7KRG - chains B and C of the 4 polymer chains in the assembly; structure by X-ray diffraction, 2.04 A resolution.

[Chain B (and C)]
Molecule: NADP-dependent mannitol dehydrogenase
From: Cladosporium herbarum
Notes: EC 1.1.1.138; chain C of this document is another copy of the same molecule, construct and numbering; everything in this record applies to it too
UniProtKB: P0C0Y5 (MTDH_DAVTA); residue numbers follow UniProt; this construct covers 1-267
Chain sequence (270 residues; row label = number of the first residue in the row; numbers below 1 keep their minus sign (Gly-2 is residue -2)):
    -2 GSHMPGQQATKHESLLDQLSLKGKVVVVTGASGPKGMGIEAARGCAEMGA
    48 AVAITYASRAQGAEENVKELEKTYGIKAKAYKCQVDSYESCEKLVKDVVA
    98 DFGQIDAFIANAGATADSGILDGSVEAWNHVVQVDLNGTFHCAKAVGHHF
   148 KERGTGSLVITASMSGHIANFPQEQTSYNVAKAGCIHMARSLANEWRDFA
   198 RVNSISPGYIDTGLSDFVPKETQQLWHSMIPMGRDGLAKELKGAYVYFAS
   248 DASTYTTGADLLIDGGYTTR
Unresolved in the structure: -2 to 2 (chain C: -2 to 1)
Construct notes: expression tag (-2 to 0)
Metal / ion sites: Na+: Arg267 (shared with 1 residue of chain D)
Residues lining bound ligands: NADP (NAP; NADP nicotinamide-adenine-dinucleotide phosphate): Gly27, Ala28, Ser29, Gly30, Gly33, Met34, Tyr53, Ala54, Ser55, Arg56, Cys80, Gln81, Val82, Asp83, Asn108, Ala109, Gly110, Ala111, Val131, Thr158, Ala159, Ser160, Tyr175, Lys179, Pro204, Gly205, Tyr206, Ile207, Thr209, Leu211
Swiss-Prot annotation at these positions:
  - active site: Ser160 (Proton donor), Tyr175 (Proton acceptor), Lys179 (Lowers pKa of active site Tyr)
  - binding site (NADP(+)): Asn108, Lys141, Tyr175, Lys179, Ile207, Thr209

[Chain B / chain C interface]
Pairs across the interface (114):
  Gly3(B) with Met229(C)
  Gln4(B) with Met229(C); Arg231(C), hydrogen bond (backbone-side chain)
  Gln5(B) with Arg231(C)
  Ala6(B) with Arg231(C); Leu234(C), hydrophobic; Glu237(C)
  Thr7(B) with Lys236(C), hydrogen bond (backbone-side chain)
  Lys8(B) with Lys236(C)
  His9(B) with Lys236(C)
  Glu10(B) with Lys236(C), salt bridge; Lys239(C), hydrogen bond (backbone-side chain)
  Ser11(B) with Glu44(C), hydrogen bond
  Leu12(B) with Glu44(C), hydrogen bond (backbone-side chain); Met45(C), hydrophobic; Gly240(C); Val243(C), hydrophobic
  Leu13(B) with Leu13(C), hydrophobic; Glu44(C), hydrogen bond (backbone-side chain); Met45(C), hydrophobic
  Gln15(B) with Lys236(C), hydrogen bond (side chain-backbone); Lys239(C)
  Leu16(B) with Leu16(C), hydrophobic
  Glu44(B) with Ser11(C), hydrogen bond; Leu12(C), hydrogen bond (side chain-backbone); Leu13(C), hydrogen bond (side chain-backbone)
  Met45(B) with Leu13(C), hydrophobic
  Arg187(B) with Thr266(C)
  Asn191(B) with Pro228(C); Thr266(C); Arg267(C), hydrogen bond
  Arg194(B) with Pro228(C); Arg267(C)
  Arg198(B) with Met229(C)
  Tyr206(B) with Tyr252(C), hydrogen bond (backbone-side chain)
  Ile207(B) with Tyr252(C), hydrophobic
  Ile227(B) with Tyr252(C)
  Pro228(B) with Asn191(C); Arg194(C)
  Met229(B) with Gly3(C); Gln4(C); Arg198(C); Thr251(C); Tyr252(C), hydrophobic; Thr254(C)
  Arg231(B) with Gln4(C), hydrogen bond (side chain-backbone); Gln5(C); Ala6(C); Thr251(C), hydrogen bond (side chain-backbone); Tyr252(C), hydrogen bond (backbone-side chain)
  Asp232(B) with Tyr252(C)
  Gly233(B) with Tyr252(C), hydrogen bond (backbone-side chain)
  Leu234(B) with Ala6(C), hydrophobic
  Lys236(B) with Thr7(C), hydrogen bond (side chain-backbone); Lys8(C); His9(C), hydrogen bond (side chain-backbone); Glu10(C), salt bridge; Gln15(C), hydrogen bond (backbone-side chain)
  Glu237(B) with Ala6(C); Ala249(C); Thr251(C), hydrogen bond; Tyr252(C), hydrogen bond (side chain-backbone)
  Lys239(B) with Glu10(C), hydrogen bond (side chain-backbone); Gln15(C)
  Gly240(B) with Leu12(C)
  Ala241(B) with Tyr244(C)
  Val243(B) with Leu12(C), hydrophobic
  Tyr244(B) with Gly240(C); Ala241(C); Leu258(C); Ile260(C)
  Phe245(B) with Leu258(C), hydrophobic
  Ala249(B) with Glu237(C)
  Thr251(B) with Met229(C); Arg231(C), hydrogen bond (backbone-side chain); Glu237(C), hydrogen bond
  Tyr252(B) with Tyr206(C), hydrogen bond (side chain-backbone); Ile207(C), hydrophobic; Ile227(C); Met229(C), hydrophobic; Arg231(C), hydrogen bond (side chain-backbone); Asp232(C); Gly233(C), hydrogen bond (side chain-backbone); Glu237(C), hydrogen bond (backbone-side chain); Ile260(C); Asp261(C), hydrogen bond (backbone-backbone); Gly262(C), hydrogen bond (backbone-backbone)
  Thr253(B) with Leu259(C); Ile260(C)
  Thr254(B) with Met229(C); Asp261(C); Gly262(C); Gly263(C)
  Gly255(B) with Thr266(C)
  Ala256(B) with Leu258(C), hydrophobic; Leu259(C)
  Asp257(B) with Asp257(C)
  Leu258(B) with Tyr244(C); Ala256(C), hydrophobic
  Leu259(B) with Thr253(C); Ala256(C)
  Ile260(B) with Tyr244(C); Tyr252(C); Thr253(C)
  Asp261(B) with Tyr252(C), hydrogen bond (backbone-backbone); Thr254(C)
  Gly262(B) with Tyr252(C), hydrogen bond (backbone-backbone); Thr254(C)
  Gly263(B) with Thr254(C)
  Thr266(B) with Arg187(C); Asn191(C); Gly255(C)
  Arg267(B) with Asn191(C), hydrogen bond; Arg194(C)
Other interface residues (no listed pair), chain B (53 interface residues in all): Ala190
Other interface residues (no listed pair), chain C (53 interface residues in all): Ala190, Phe245

[Overview]
Chain B and chain C each contribute 53 residues to their interface, with 33 hydrogen bonds and 2 salt bridges.
Polar contacts include Glu10(B)-Lys236(C), Gln4(B)-Arg231(C) and Thr7(B)-Lys236(C). Ligands of chain B: NADP.
Both chains are NADP-dependent mannitol dehydrogenase (Cladosporium herbarum). Entry 7KRG (Crystal Structure
of Mannitol Dehydrogenase (ChMDH) from Cladosporium herbarum in complex with NADP+ and Na) was determined by
X-ray diffraction together with 7KQV from the same study.
